PDB entry 4MTD | X-ray diffraction, 2.50 A resolution | chains A and Y of the 6 polymer chains in the assembly

# Chain A
Name: Zinc uptake regulation protein
From: Escherichia coli
UniProt: P0AC51 (ZUR_ECOLI); residues 1-171 here = UniProt positions 1-171
Chain sequence (171 residues; numbered 1 to 171; the number before each row is that of its first residue):
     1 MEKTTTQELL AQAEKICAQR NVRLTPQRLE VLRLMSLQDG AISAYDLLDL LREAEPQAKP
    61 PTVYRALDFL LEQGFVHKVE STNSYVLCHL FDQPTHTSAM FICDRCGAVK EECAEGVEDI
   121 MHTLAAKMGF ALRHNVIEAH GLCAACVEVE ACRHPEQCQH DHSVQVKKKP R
Not modelled in the structure: 1-3, 153-171
Ion coordination: Zn2+ site 1: His-77, Cys-88, His-96, Glu-111; Zn2+ site 2: Cys-103, Cys-106, Cys-143, Cys-146
From the paper describing this entry:
  - Zn2+ coordination: His-77, Cys-88, His-96, Cys-103, Cys-106, Glu-111, Cys-143, Cys-146
  - mutagenesis - C88S, C103S: abolished binding to znuABC operator DNA (chain Y)
  - mutagenesis - C103S: abolished binding to Zn2+
  - mutagenesis - C88S: decreased binding to Zn2+
  - binding site for znuABC operator DNA (chain Y): Arg-23, Thr-25, Gln-27, Arg-28, Ala-44 to Glu-72
  - specificity-determining residues: Tyr-45 (by similarity / conservation)
  - self-association interface (contacts with another copy of this molecule); pairs are residue here / residue on that copy: Asp-49/Arg-52 (salt bridge)
  - mutagenesis - D49A, R52A: unchanged binding to Zn2+
  - mutagenesis - R52A (K_d2_ = 220 nM): decreased binding to znuABC operator DNA (chain Y)

# Chain Y
Molecule: znuABC operator DNA
Sequence (33 nucleotides; each row starts with the number of its first residue):
     1 AGAAGTGTGA TATTATAACA TTTCATGACT ATG

# Interface between chain A and chain Y
Contacting residue pairs - 13 pairs, chain A then chain Y:
  Tyr-45(A) / DT14(Y)  base contact
  Tyr-45(A) / DA15(Y)  hydrogen bond to the base
  Pro-60(A) / DT16(Y)  base contact
  Pro-61(A) / DT16(Y)  base contact
  Pro-61(A) / DA17(Y)  base contact
  Tyr-64(A) / DT14(Y)  sugar contact
  Tyr-64(A) / DA15(Y)  hydrogen bond to the phosphate
  Tyr-64(A) / DT16(Y)  base contact
  Arg-65(A) / DA18(Y)  base contact
  Lys-78(A) / DA15(Y)  salt bridge to the phosphate
  Asn-83(A) / DT14(Y)  phosphate contact
  Asn-83(A) / DA15(Y)  phosphate contact
  Tyr-85(A) / DA15(Y)  hydrogen bond to the phosphate
Interface residues without a listed pair, chain A (10 interface residues in all): Ser-43, Ala-44

# Summary
The interface between chain A and chain Y involves 10 residues on one side and 5 on the other, with 3 hydrogen
bonds and 1 salt bridge. Polar contacts include Tyr-45(A)/DA15(Y), Tyr-64(A)/DA15(Y) and Tyr-85(A)/DA15(Y).
The paper reports a binding site for znuABC operator DNA (chain Y) at Arg-23(A), Thr-25(A) and Gln-27(A) among
others; C88S and C103S of chain A abolish binding to znuABC operator DNA (chain Y); 4 substitutions were
tested in all.
Here chain A is Zinc uptake regulation protein (Escherichia coli) and chain Y is znuABC operator DNA. Entry
4MTD (Zinc Uptake Regulator Complexed With Zinc AND DNA) was determined by X-ray diffraction (same publication
as 4MTE).
